Entry 7COW (X-ray diffraction, 2.86 A resolution); this record covers chains J and E of the 20 polymer chains in the assembly.

[Chain J]
Molecule: 353-nt DNA strand
Organism: other sequences
Sequence (353 nucleotides; numbered 1 to 353; the number before each row is that of its first residue):
     1 CGCTGCGTTTTTTTTTTCATGTGCCGGTCTCACACGTGCCTGGAGACTAG
    51 TAAGCGCTTCTAGTGGCGGTTAAAACGCGGTAGACAGCGCGTACGTGCGT
   101 TTAAGCGGTGCTAGAGCTGTCTACGACCAATTGAGCGGCCTCGGCACCGG
   151 GATGCGATTTTTTTTTTCATACTCGAGCATGCATTTTTTTTTTCATGTGC
   201 CGGTCTCACACGTGCCTGGAGACTAGTAAGCGCTTCTAGTGGCGGTTAAA
   251 ACGCGGTAGACAGCGCGTACGTGCGTTTAAGCGGTGCTAGAGCTGTCTAC
   301 GACCAATTGAGCGGCCTCGGCACCGGGATGCGTTTTTTTTTTCGCAGCGG
   351 TAC
Ion coordination: K+ site 1: DT61, DA62; K+ site 2 near DT237 (its only coordinating residue here); K+ site 3: DA291 (shared with 1 residue of chain I); K+ site 4 near DT298 (its only coordinating residue here)

[Chain E]
Name: Histone H3.1
Organism: Homo sapiens
Reference sequence: P68431 (H31_HUMAN); residues 0-135 here correspond to UniProt positions 1-136 (UniProt number = residue number + 1)
Chain sequence (138 residues; row label = number of the first residue in the row; numbers below 1 keep their minus sign (Ser-2 is residue -2)):
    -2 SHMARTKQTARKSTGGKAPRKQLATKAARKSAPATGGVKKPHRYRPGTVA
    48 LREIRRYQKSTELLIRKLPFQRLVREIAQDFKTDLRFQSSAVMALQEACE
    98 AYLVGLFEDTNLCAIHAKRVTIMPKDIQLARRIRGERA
Disordered / not traced: -2 to 37
Differences from the reference sequence: expression tag (-2 to -1)
Swiss-Prot annotation at these positions:
  - modified residue: Arg2 (Asymmetric dimethylarginine), Thr3 (Phosphothreonine), Lys4 (Allysine), Gln5 (5-glutamyl dopamine), Thr6 (Phosphothreonine), Arg8 (Citrulline), Lys9 (N6,N6,N6-trimethyllysine), Ser10 (ADP-ribosylserine), Thr11 (Phosphothreonine), Lys14 (N6-(2-hydroxyisobutyryl)lysine), Arg17 (Asymmetric dimethylarginine), Lys18 (N6-(2-hydroxyisobutyryl)lysine), Lys23 (N6-(2-hydroxyisobutyryl)lysine), Arg26 (Citrulline), Lys27 (N6,N6,N6-trimethyllysine), Ser28 (ADP-ribosylserine), Lys36 (N6,N6,N6-trimethyllysine), Lys37 (N6-methyllysine), Tyr41 (Phosphotyrosine), Lys56 (N6,N6,N6-trimethyllysine) and 8 more in UniProt
  - lipidation: Lys18 (N6-decanoyllysine)

[Interface between chain J and chain E]
Residue-residue contacts (27; chain J residue first):
  DT20(J) with Tyr41(E), hydrogen bond to the sugar
  DG21(J) with Tyr41(E), sugar contact; Arg49(E), hydrogen bond to the phosphate
  DT22(J) with Arg49(E), salt bridge to the phosphate
  DG23(J) with Lys56(E), salt bridge to the phosphate
  DG95(J) with Arg40(E), base contact; Pro43(E), phosphate contact; Gly44(E), hydrogen bond to the phosphate
  DT96(J) with Arg40(E), hydrogen bond to the base; Tyr41(E), phosphate contact; Pro43(E), phosphate contact; Gly44(E), hydrogen bond to the phosphate; Thr45(E), hydrogen bond to the phosphate; Val46(E), hydrogen bond to the phosphate; Ala47(E), hydrogen bond to the phosphate
  DG97(J) with Arg40(E), phosphate contact; Tyr41(E), hydrogen bond to the phosphate; Val46(E), phosphate contact
  DA104(J) with Arg63(E), sugar contact; Leu65(E), phosphate contact; Pro66(E), phosphate contact; Arg69(E), salt bridge to the phosphate
  DG105(J) with Arg63(E), phosphate contact; Lys64(E), hydrogen bond to the phosphate; Leu65(E), hydrogen bond to the phosphate
  DA113(J) with Arg83(E), sugar contact
  DG114(J) with Arg83(E), sugar contact
Also at the interface, not in a pair above, chain J (14 interface residues in all): DC85, DA103, DG116
Also at the interface, not in a pair above, chain E (20 interface residues in all): His39, Arg42, Asp81, Gln85, Lys115

[Summary]
The interface between chain J and chain E involves 14 residues on one side and 20 on the other, with 11
hydrogen bonds and 3 salt bridges. Polar contacts include DT96(J)-Arg40(E), DT20(J)-Tyr41(E) and
DG21(J)-Arg49(E). DT61(J) and DA62(J) form the K+ site 1.
Here chain J is a 353-nt DNA strand (other sequences) and chain E is Histone H3.1 (Homo sapiens). Entry 7COW
(353 bp di-nucleosome harboring cohesive DNA termini with linker histone H1.0) was determined by X-ray
diffraction (same publication as 6LER, 6L9Z, 6LA2 and 6LAB).
